5Q0J - chains A and B; structure by X-ray diffraction, 2.00 A resolution.

[Chain A]
Protein: Bile acid receptor
From: Homo sapiens
UniProtKB: Q96RI1 (NR1H4_HUMAN); residues 248-476 here correspond to UniProt positions 258-486 (UniProt number = residue number + 10)
Amino-acid sequence (233 residues; row label = number of the first residue in the row):
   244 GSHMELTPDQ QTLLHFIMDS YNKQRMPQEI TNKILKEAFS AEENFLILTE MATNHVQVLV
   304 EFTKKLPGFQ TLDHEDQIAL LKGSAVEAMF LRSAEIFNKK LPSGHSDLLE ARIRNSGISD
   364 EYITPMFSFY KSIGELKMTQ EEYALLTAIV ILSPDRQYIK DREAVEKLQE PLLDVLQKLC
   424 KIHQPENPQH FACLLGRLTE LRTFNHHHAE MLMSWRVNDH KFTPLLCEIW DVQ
Unresolved in the structure: 244-246
Differences from the reference sequence: expression tag (244-247); conflict Ala-281 (Glu291 in Q96RI1), Ala-354 (Glu364 in Q96RI1)
Residues lining bound ligands: 9KV ((2S)-N,2-dicyclohexyl-2-[2-(5-phenylthiophen-2-yl)-1H-benzimidazol-1-yl]acetamide): Ile-273, Ile-277, Asn-287, Ile-290, Leu-291, Met-294, Ala-295, His-298, Met-332, Phe-333, Arg-335, Ser-336, Ile-339, Phe-340, Leu-352, Ile-356, Ser-359, Ile-361, Tyr-365, Met-369, Tyr-373, His-451, Met-454, Leu-455, Trp-458, Trp-473
Swiss-Prot annotation at these positions:
  - binding site (chenodeoxycholate): Arg-335, Tyr-365, Tyr-373, His-451
  - modified residue: Thr-446 (Phosphothreonine)
  - cross-link: Lys-279 (Glycyl lysine isopeptide (Lys-Gly) (interchain with G-Cter in SUMO1))

[Chain B]
Protein: Coactivator peptide src-1 HD3
UniProtKB: A8K1V4 (A8K1V4_HUMAN); numbering as in UniProt (aligned over 744-757)
Amino-acid sequence (14 residues; each row starts with the number of its first residue):
   744 KDHQLLRYLL DKDE
Unresolved in the structure: 744, 756-757

[Chain A / chain B interface]
Contacting residue pairs (19):
  Val-303(A) with Leu-752(B), hydrophobic; Leu-753(B), hydrophobic
  Glu-304(A) with Lys-755(B), salt bridge
  Lys-307(A) with Leu-752(B), hydrogen bond (side chain-backbone); Leu-753(B)
  His-317(A) with Asp-754(B), salt bridge
  Glu-318(A) with Arg-750(B), salt bridge
  Ile-321(A) with Arg-750(B); Leu-753(B), hydrophobic
  Leu-324(A) with Leu-753(B), hydrophobic
  Lys-325(A) with His-746(B)
  Pro-467(A) with Leu-748(B)
  Leu-468(A) with Leu-748(B)
  Glu-471(A) with Asp-745(B); His-746(B); Gln-747(B), hydrogen bond (side chain-backbone); Leu-748(B), hydrogen bond (side chain-backbone); Leu-749(B), hydrogen bond (side chain-backbone)
  Ile-472(A) with Leu-749(B), hydrophobic
Interface residues without a listed pair, chain A (15 interface residues in all): Phe-312, Gln-313, Gln-320

[Summary]
Chain A and chain B form an interface of 15 and 10 residues respectively; the contacts include 4 hydrogen
bonds and 3 salt bridges. Polar pairs include Glu-304(A)/Lys-755(B), His-317(A)/Asp-754(B) and
Glu-318(A)/Arg-750(B). Chain A binds compound 9KV. From UniProt: 4 chenodeoxycholate-binding residues on chain
A.
Chain A is Bile acid receptor (Homo sapiens) and chain B is Coactivator peptide src-1 HD3; the structure,
Ligand binding to FARNESOID-X-RECEPTOR, was determined by X-ray diffraction together with 5Q0I, 5Q0K, 5Q0L,
5Q0M, 5Q0N, 5Q0O and 30 further entries from the same study.
